8JYG - chains A and B; structure by X-ray diffraction, 2.00 A resolution.

[Chain A]
Molecule: Heparanase 50 kDa subunit
Organism: Homo sapiens
Notes: EC 3.2.1.166
UniProtKB: Q9Y251 (HPSE_HUMAN); residue numbers follow UniProt; this construct covers 158-543
Amino-acid sequence (386 residues; each row starts with the number of its first residue):
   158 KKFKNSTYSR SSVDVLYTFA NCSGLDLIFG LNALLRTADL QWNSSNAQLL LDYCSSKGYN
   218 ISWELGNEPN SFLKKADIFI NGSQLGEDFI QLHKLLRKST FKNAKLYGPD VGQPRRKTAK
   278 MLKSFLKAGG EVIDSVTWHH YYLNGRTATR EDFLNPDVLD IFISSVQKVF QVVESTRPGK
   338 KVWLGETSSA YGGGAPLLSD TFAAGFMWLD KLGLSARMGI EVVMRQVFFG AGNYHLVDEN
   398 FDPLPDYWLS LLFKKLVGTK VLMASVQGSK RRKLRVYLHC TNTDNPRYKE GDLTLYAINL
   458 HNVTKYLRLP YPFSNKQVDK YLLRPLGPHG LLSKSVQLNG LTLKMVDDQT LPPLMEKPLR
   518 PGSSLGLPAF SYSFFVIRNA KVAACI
Unresolved in the structure: 158-159
Construct notes: engineered mutation Arg307 (Lys in Q9Y251)
UniProt features mapped onto this chain:
  - region: Phe527 to Ile543 (Required for transferring proheparanase to the Golgi apparatus, secretion and subsequent enzyme activity and for enhancement of PKB/AKT1 phosphorylation)
  - active site: Glu225 (Proton donor), Glu343 (Nucleophile)
  - binding site (heparan sulfate group): Lys158 to Asn162, Gln270 to Lys280, His296, Arg303, Tyr348 to Gly350, Gly389 to Tyr391
  - glycosylation (N-linked (GlcNAc...) asparagine): Asn162, Asn178, Asn200, Asn217, Asn238, Asn459
  - natural variant: Asn260 (N260S: In some hepatocellular carcinoma), Arg307 (K307R: this construct carries the variant)
  - mutagenesis: Lys158 (K158A: No association with GS-modified heparin; when associated with K-158), Lys161 (K161A: Two-fold increase in the level of secretion upon addition of GS-modified heparin. No association with GS-modified heparin; when associated with K-161), Asn162 (N162Q: Faster electrophoretic migration typical of a size reduction and important decrease of secretion. Larger size reduction; when associated with Q-178; Q-200; Q-217; Q-238 and Q-459), Asn178 (N178Q: Faster electrophoretic migration typical of a size reduction and important decrease of secretion. Larger size reduction; when associated with Q-162; Q-200; Q-217; Q-238 and Q-459), Asn200 (N200Q: Faster electrophoretic migration typical of a size reduction and partial decrease in secretion. Larger size reduction; when associated with Q-162; Q-178; Q-217; Q-238 and Q-459), Asn217 (N217Q: Faster electrophoretic migration typical of a size reduction and partial decrease in secretion. Larger size reduction; when associated with Q-162; Q-178; Q-200; Q-238 and Q-459), Glu225 (E225A: Loss of heparanase activity. No effect on HPSE-mediated cell adhesion), Asn238 (N238Q: Faster electrophoretic migration typical of a size reduction. Larger size reduction and important decrease of secretion; when associated with Q-162; Q-178; Q-200; Q-217 and Q-459), Glu343 (E343A: Loss of heparanase activity), Asp367 (D367A: Strong decrease in heparanase activity), Glu378 (E378A: No reduction in heparanase activity), Glu396 (E396A: No reduction in heparanase activity), 18 further mutagenesis entries in UniProt
Cystine bridges: Cys437-Cys542
Covalent attachments: N-acetylglucosamine (NAG) linked to Asn238, Asn459
Residues lining bound ligands: V8R ((5S,6R,7S,8S)-6,7,8-tris(oxidanyl)-2-[2-(3-phenoxyphenyl)ethyl]-5,6,7,8-tetrahydroimidazo[1,2-a]pyridine-5-carboxylic acid): Asn224, Glu225, Gln270, Arg272, His296, Tyr298, Tyr299, Glu343, Ala347, Tyr348, Gly349, Gly350, Gln383, Tyr391

[Chain B]
Molecule: Heparanase
Organism: Homo sapiens
Notes: EC 3.2.1.166
UniProtKB: Q9Y251 (HPSE_HUMAN); residue numbers follow UniProt; this construct covers 35-109
Amino-acid sequence (76 residues; row label = number of the first residue in the row):
    34 AAQDVVDLDF FTQEPLHLVS PSFLSVTIDA NLATDPRFLI LLGSPKLRTL ARGLSPAYLR
    94 FGGTKTDFLI FDPKKE
Construct notes: expression tag (34)
UniProt features mapped onto this chain:
  - binding site (heparan sulfate group): Asp62 to Asn64, Thr97
Residues lining bound ligands: V8R ((5S,6R,7S,8S)-6,7,8-tris(oxidanyl)-2-[2-(3-phenoxyphenyl)ethyl]-5,6,7,8-tetrahydroimidazo[1,2-a]pyridine-5-carboxylic acid): Asp62, Gly96, Thr97

[Chain A / chain B interface]
Residue-residue contacts - 205 pairs, chain A then chain B:
  Phe160(A) with Thr97(B); Phe101(B)
  Lys161(A) with Lys98(B), hydrogen bond (backbone-side chain); Phe101(B)
  Asn162(A) with Phe101(B); Ile103(B)
  Ser163(A) with Thr67(B); Lys98(B), hydrogen bond; Phe101(B), hydrogen bond (backbone-backbone); Leu102(B); Ile103(B), hydrogen bond (backbone-backbone)
  Thr164(A) with Ile103(B); Lys108(B), hydrogen bond
  Tyr165(A) with Leu102(B), hydrophobic; Ile103(B), hydrogen bond (backbone-backbone); Phe104(B); Asp105(B), hydrogen bond (backbone-backbone); Lys108(B)
  Ser166(A) with Asp105(B); Lys108(B); Glu109(B), hydrogen bond
  Arg167(A) with Phe104(B); Pro106(B), hydrogen bond (side chain-backbone)
  Ser168(A) with Leu72(B)
  Ser169(A) with Phe71(B)
  Val172(A) with Leu72(B), hydrophobic; Leu75(B), hydrophobic
  Leu173(A) with Phe94(B), hydrophobic
  Thr175(A) with Arg81(B)
  Phe176(A) with Leu75(B); Leu80(B), hydrophobic; Arg81(B); Ala84(B), hydrophobic; Leu92(B), hydrophobic
  Cys179(A) with Arg81(B); Arg85(B), hydrogen bond (backbone-side chain)
  Ser180(A) with Arg81(B); Ala84(B); Arg85(B); Ser88(B)
  Gly181(A) with Ser88(B), hydrogen bond (backbone-side chain)
  Leu182(A) with Ala84(B); Ala90(B)
  Asp183(A) with Ala90(B), hydrogen bond (backbone-backbone); Tyr91(B); Leu92(B), hydrogen bond (backbone-backbone)
  Leu184(A) with Leu92(B)
  Ile185(A) with Tyr91(B), hydrophobic; Leu92(B), hydrogen bond (backbone-backbone); Arg93(B); Phe94(B), hydrogen bond (backbone-backbone)
  Phe186(A) with Phe94(B), hydrophobic
  Gly187(A) with Phe94(B), hydrogen bond (backbone-backbone); Thr99(B)
  Leu188(A) with Thr99(B); Asp100(B)
  Asn189(A) with Thr99(B); Asp100(B); Phe101(B); Leu102(B), hydrogen bond (side chain-backbone)
  Ala190(A) with Asp100(B), hydrogen bond (backbone-side chain)
  Leu191(A) with Asp100(B)
  Asn203(A) with Ile103(B); Phe104(B), hydrogen bond (side chain-backbone)
  Leu206(A) with Phe104(B); Pro106(B), hydrophobic
  Leu207(A) with Phe104(B)
  Tyr210(A) with Phe104(B), hydrophobic
  Glu221(A) with Arg93(B), salt bridge
  Gly223(A) with Asp100(B)
  Asn224(A) with Arg93(B), hydrogen bond; Gly96(B); Thr97(B); Asp100(B), hydrogen bond (backbone-side chain)
  Phe229(A) with Asp100(B)
  Lys232(A) with Thr97(B); Phe101(B)
  Tyr264(A) with Tyr91(B)
  Asp267(A) with Arg93(B), salt bridge
  His296(A) with Arg93(B)
  Trp340(A) with Tyr91(B)
  Gly342(A) with Arg93(B)
  Glu343(A) with Arg93(B), salt bridge; Gly96(B)
  Trp365(A) with Leu57(B), hydrophobic
  Leu369(A) with Phe56(B); Leu57(B), hydrophobic
  Ser372(A) with Phe56(B)
  Ala373(A) with His50(B); Val52(B), hydrophobic; Phe56(B)
  Arg374(A) with Leu49(B); His50(B), hydrogen bond (backbone-side chain)
  Met375(A) with His50(B)
  Gly376(A) with His50(B)
  Ile377(A) with Val52(B); Phe56(B)
  Glu378(A) with Val52(B); Ser53(B), hydrogen bond (backbone-backbone); Phe56(B)
  Val379(A) with Ser53(B); Phe56(B); Ser58(B); Tyr91(B), hydrophobic
  Val380(A) with Phe56(B), hydrogen bond (backbone-backbone); Leu57(B); Ser58(B), hydrogen bond (backbone-backbone)
  Met381(A) with Ser58(B); Thr60(B); Arg93(B)
  Arg382(A) with Ser58(B), hydrogen bond (backbone-backbone); Val59(B); Thr60(B), hydrogen bond (backbone-backbone)
  Gln383(A) with Thr60(B), hydrogen bond; Asp62(B), hydrogen bond
  Val384(A) with Thr60(B)
  Phe385(A) with Val59(B), hydrophobic; Thr60(B), hydrogen bond (backbone-backbone); Leu80(B), hydrophobic; Leu83(B); Ala84(B); Leu87(B), hydrophobic
  Phe386(A) with Ile61(B); Leu74(B), hydrophobic; Leu80(B), hydrophobic
  Leu393(A) with Val59(B), hydrophobic
  Val394(A) with Leu83(B), hydrophobic
  Asn397(A) with Lys79(B)
  Phe398(A) with Leu74(B), hydrophobic; Ser77(B); Lys79(B); Leu83(B)
  Asp399(A) with Lys79(B), salt bridge
  Pro400(A) with Leu83(B), hydrophobic
  Tyr404(A) with Leu83(B), hydrogen bond (side chain-backbone); Gly86(B); Leu87(B), hydrophobic
  Ser407(A) with Leu57(B)
  Leu408(A) with Gly86(B)
  Phe410(A) with Phe56(B), hydrophobic
  Lys411(A) with Leu57(B), hydrogen bond (side chain-backbone); Leu87(B), hydrogen bond (side chain-backbone); Pro89(B), hydrogen bond (side chain-backbone)
  Thr416(A) with His50(B); Leu51(B); Val52(B), hydrogen bond (backbone-backbone); Ser53(B); Pro54(B)
  Lys417(A) with Pro48(B); His50(B); Leu51(B)
  Val418(A) with Pro48(B); Leu49(B), hydrogen bond (backbone-backbone); His50(B), hydrogen bond (backbone-backbone); Val52(B), hydrophobic
  Leu419(A) with Phe44(B); Glu47(B); Leu49(B)
  Met420(A) with Phe43(B); Phe44(B), hydrogen bond (backbone-backbone); Leu49(B), hydrophobic
  Ala421(A) with Asp42(B); Phe43(B), hydrophobic
  Ser422(A) with Leu41(B); Asp42(B), hydrogen bond (backbone-backbone)
  Val423(A) with Val39(B), hydrophobic; Asp40(B); Leu41(B), hydrophobic
  Gln424(A) with Asp40(B), hydrogen bond (backbone-backbone); Asp42(B)
  Arg428(A) with Val39(B)
  Leu435(A) with Phe43(B), hydrophobic
  Leu452(A) with Leu41(B), hydrophobic
  Val460(A) with Asp37(B)
  Thr461(A) with Asp37(B)
  Lys462(A) with Gln36(B); Asp37(B), salt bridge
  Tyr463(A) with Asp37(B), hydrogen bond (backbone-backbone); Val38(B); Val39(B), hydrogen bond (backbone-backbone)
  Leu464(A) with Val39(B); Leu41(B), hydrophobic
  Arg465(A) with Val38(B); Val39(B), hydrogen bond (backbone-backbone); Asp40(B), salt bridge; Leu41(B), hydrogen bond (backbone-backbone)
  Leu466(A) with Phe43(B), hydrophobic
  Pro467(A) with Leu41(B); Phe43(B), hydrophobic
  Phe470(A) with Phe43(B), hydrophobic
  Met502(A) with Lys79(B); Thr82(B); Leu83(B), hydrophobic
  Asp505(A) with Lys79(B); Thr82(B), hydrogen bond (backbone-side chain)
  Gln506(A) with Pro78(B); Thr82(B)
  Thr507(A) with Thr82(B)
  Leu508(A) with Gly86(B)
  Ile534(A) with Phe43(B), hydrophobic
  Val539(A) with Thr45(B)
  Ala541(A) with Thr45(B); Gln46(B); Glu47(B); Pro48(B)
Also at the interface, not in a pair above, chain A (107 interface residues in all): Val170, Ala177, Leu192, Ala233, Gly387, Gly415, Val433, Leu450
Also at the interface, not in a pair above, chain B (65 interface residues in all): Ser55, Leu65, Lys107

[In short]
107 residues of chain A face 65 of chain B across their interface; the contacts include 45 hydrogen bonds and
6 salt bridges. Among the polar pairs are Glu221(A)-Arg93(B), Asp267(A)-Arg93(B) and Glu343(A)-Arg93(B).
Compound V8R is bound between chain A and chain B.
Chain A is Heparanase 50 kDa subunit and chain B is Heparanase, both from Homo sapiens; the structure, Crystal
structure of Human HPSE1 in complex with inhibitor, was determined by X-ray diffraction.
